Entry 5G06 (electron microscopy, 4.20 A resolution (low resolution: residue-level contacts below are approximate; hydrogen-bond / salt-bridge calls are withheld)); this record covers chains E and F of the 11 polymer chains in the assembly.

== Chain E ==
Protein: Exosome complex component RRP42
Organism: Saccharomyces cerevisiae
Reference sequence: Q12277 (RRP42_YEAST); residues 1-265 here = UniProt positions 1-265
Chain sequence (265 residues; numbered 1 to 265; the number before each row is that of its first residue):
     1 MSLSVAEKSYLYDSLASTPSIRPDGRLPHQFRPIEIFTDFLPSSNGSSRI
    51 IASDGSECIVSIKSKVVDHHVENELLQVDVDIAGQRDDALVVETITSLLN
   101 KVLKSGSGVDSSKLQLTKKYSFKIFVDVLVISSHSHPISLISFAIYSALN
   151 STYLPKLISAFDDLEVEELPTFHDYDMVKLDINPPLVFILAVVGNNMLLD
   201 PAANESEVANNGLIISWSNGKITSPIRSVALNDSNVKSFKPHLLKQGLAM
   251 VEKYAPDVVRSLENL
Construct notes: conflict I138 (Val in Q12277)

== Chain F ==
Protein: Exosome complex component MTR3
Organism: Saccharomyces cerevisiae
Reference sequence: P48240 (MTR3_YEAST); residue numbers follow UniProt; this construct covers 1-250
Chain sequence (250 residues; each row starts with the number of its first residue):
     1 MNVQDRRRLLGPAAAKPMAFSNTTTHVPEKKSTDLTPKGNESEQELSLHT
    51 GFIENCNGSALVEARSLGHQTSLISAVYGPRSIRGSFTSQGTISIQLKNG
   101 LLEKYNTNELKEVSSFLMGIFNSVVNLSRYPKSGIDIFVYLTYDKDLTNN
   151 PQDDDSQSKMMSSQISSLIPHCITSITLALADAGIELVDMAGAGEANGTV
   201 VSFIKNGEEIVGFWKDDGDDEDLLECLDRCKEQYNRYRDLMISCLMNQET
Unresolved in the structure: 1-3, 22-41, 149-162, 249-250
Construct notes: conflict S75 (Thr in P48240)

== Interface between chain E and chain F ==
Residue-residue contacts (57; chain E residue first):
  L90(E) with K111(F)
  E93(E) with T107(F); N108(F); K111(F)
  T94(E) with K111(F); E112(F); S115(F)
  S97(E) with N108(F); E109(F); E112(F)
  L98(E) with E112(F)
  K101(E) with E109(F); E112(F); D216(F)
  K104(E) with S163(F); D216(F); D217(F)
  S107(E) with D217(F)
  K221(E) with D220(F)
  I222(E) with D220(F)
  T223(E) with D220(F)
  S224(E) with K215(F); D217(F); G218(F)
  P225(E) with K215(F); D216(F)
  I226(E) with F213(F); W214(F); K215(F)
  R227(E) with E112(F); F213(F); W214(F); K215(F); D216(F)
  S228(E) with F116(F); F213(F)
  N232(E) with N122(F)
  D233(E) with Q90(F); N122(F)
  S234(E) with Q90(F)
  V236(E) with N122(F); S123(F)
  K237(E) with S123(F)
  S238(E) with I204(F); E209(F); I210(F); V211(F)
  F239(E) with E209(F); I210(F)
  K240(E) with E208(F); E209(F)
  P241(E) with E208(F); I210(F)
  L244(E) with L223(F)
  K245(E) with L223(F); L224(F)
  L248(E) with L223(F)
Interface residues without a listed pair, chain E (32 interface residues in all): T96, N211, L213, A230
Interface residues without a listed pair, chain F (28 interface residues in all): G119, I165, G212

== In short ==
Chain E and chain F form an interface of 32 and 28 residues respectively.
Chain E is Exosome complex component RRP42 and chain F is Exosome complex component MTR3, both from
Saccharomyces cerevisiae; the structure, Cryo-EM structure of yeast cytoplasmic exosome, was determined by
electron microscopy.
